6RRK - chains B and D; structure by X-ray diffraction, 3.17 A resolution.

Chain B:
Protein: Cohesin subunit SA-1
Organism: Homo sapiens
Reference sequence: Q8WVM7 (STAG1_HUMAN); residue numbers follow UniProt; this construct covers 459-915
Sequence (459 residues; numbered 457 to 915; the number before each row is that of its first residue):
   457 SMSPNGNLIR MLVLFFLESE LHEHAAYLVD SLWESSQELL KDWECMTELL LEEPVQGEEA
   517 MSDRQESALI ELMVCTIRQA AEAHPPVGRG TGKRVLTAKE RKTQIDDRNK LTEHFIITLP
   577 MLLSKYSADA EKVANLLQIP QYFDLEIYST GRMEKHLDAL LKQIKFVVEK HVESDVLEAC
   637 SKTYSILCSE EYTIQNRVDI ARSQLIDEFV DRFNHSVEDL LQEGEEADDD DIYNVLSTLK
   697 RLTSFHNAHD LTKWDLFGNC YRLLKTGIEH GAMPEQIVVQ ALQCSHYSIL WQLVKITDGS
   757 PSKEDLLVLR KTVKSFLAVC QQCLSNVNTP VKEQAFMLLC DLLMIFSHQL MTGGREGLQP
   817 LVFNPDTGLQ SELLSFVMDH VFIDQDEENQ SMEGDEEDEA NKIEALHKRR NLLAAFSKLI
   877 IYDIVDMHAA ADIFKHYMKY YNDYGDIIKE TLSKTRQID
Not modelled in the structure: 547-550, 678-683, 841-854, 912-915
Sequence notes: expression tag (457-458)
Swiss-Prot annotation at these positions:
  - modified residue: S756 (Phosphoserine)
From the paper describing this entry:
  - mutagenesis - D797A, D797K: decreased localization to chromatin-bound fraction
  - mutagenesis - D797A, D797K: decreased growth

Chain D:
Protein: Double-strand-break repair protein rad21 homolog
Reference sequence: O60216 (RAD21_HUMAN); residue numbers follow UniProt; this construct covers 356-395
Sequence (40 residues; each row starts with the number of its first residue):
   356 PTKKLMMWKE TGGVEKLFSL PAQPLWNNRL LKLFTRCLTP
Not modelled in the structure: 356-367, 395
Swiss-Prot annotation at these positions:
  - modified residue: T394 (Phosphothreonine)

Interface between chain B and chain D:
Contacting residue pairs (53):
  E634(B) - W381(D)
  S637(B) - W381(D)
  S700(B) - W381(D)
  N703(B) - P379(D)  hydrogen bond (side chain-backbone)
  N703(B) - L380(D)
  N703(B) - W381(D)  hydrogen bond (side chain-backbone)
  N703(B) - N382(D)
  N703(B) - L385(D)
  A704(B) - N382(D)  hydrogen bond (backbone-side chain)
  Q739(B) - Q378(D)  hydrogen bond
  Y743(B) - Q378(D)
  L746(B) - L380(D)  hydrophobic
  L746(B) - L385(D)
  W747(B) - N382(D)
  W747(B) - L385(D)
  L749(B) - L388(D)  hydrophobic
  V750(B) - R384(D)
  V750(B) - L385(D)  hydrophobic
  V750(B) - L388(D)  hydrophobic
  D754(B) - R384(D)  salt bridge
  Q790(B) - Q378(D)  hydrogen bond
  M793(B) - A377(D)  hydrophobic
  M793(B) - Q378(D)
  L794(B) - Q378(D)
  D797(B) - P376(D)
  D797(B) - A377(D)  hydrogen bond (side chain-backbone)
  D797(B) - Q378(D)  hydrogen bond (side chain-backbone)
  D797(B) - F389(D)
  M800(B) - F389(D)  hydrophobic
  M800(B) - C392(D)  hydrogen bond (backbone-side chain)
  I801(B) - L388(D)  hydrophobic
  Q805(B) - R391(D)  hydrogen bond (backbone-side chain)
  Q805(B) - C392(D)
  L806(B) - R391(D)  hydrogen bond (backbone-side chain)
  T808(B) - R391(D)  hydrogen bond (backbone-side chain)
  G809(B) - R391(D)
  R866(B) - V369(D)
  R866(B) - L372(D)
  N867(B) - A377(D)  hydrogen bond (side chain-backbone)
  A870(B) - L372(D)  hydrophobic
  A871(B) - A377(D)  hydrophobic
  S873(B) - F373(D)
  K874(B) - L372(D)
  K874(B) - L375(D)  hydrogen bond (side chain-backbone)
  K874(B) - P376(D)
  K874(B) - A377(D)
  K874(B) - F389(D)
  I877(B) - F373(D)  hydrophobic
  Y878(B) - C392(D)
  Y878(B) - L393(D)
  D902(B) - V369(D)
  I903(B) - L372(D)  hydrophobic
  T907(B) - F373(D)
Also at the interface, not in a pair above, chain B (37 interface residues in all): K638, H742, S803, E906
Also at the interface, not in a pair above, chain D (19 interface residues in all): T394
The authors on this interface:
  - hot spots on chain B (mutagenesis) - D797A: abolished binding to Double-strand-break repair protein rad21 homolog (chain D)
  - hot spots on chain B (mutagenesis) - D797A, D797K: decreased binding to RAD21

Summary:
Chain B and chain D form an interface of 37 and 19 residues respectively; the contacts include 13 hydrogen
bonds and 1 salt bridge. Among the polar pairs are D754(B)-R384(D), N703(B)-P379(D) and N703(B)-W381(D). The
paper reports that D797A and D797K of chain B reduce localization to chromatin-bound fraction; D797A and D797K
of chain B reduce growth.
Here chain B is Cohesin subunit SA-1 (Homo sapiens) and chain D is Double-strand-break repair protein rad21
homolog. Entry 6RRK (Crystal structure of the central region of human cohesin subunit STAG1 in complex with
RAD21 peptide) was determined by X-ray diffraction together with 6RRC, 6R7O and 6QB5 from the same study.
